PDB entry 7M8R | X-ray diffraction, 2.22 A resolution | chains A and B of the 8 polymer chains in the assembly

== Chain A ==
Protein: Methane monooxygenase component A alpha chain
From: Methylosinus trichosporium OB3b
UniProt: A0A2D2D5X0 (A0A2D2D5X0_METTR); residues 12-526 here = UniProt positions 12-526
Chain sequence (515 residues; row label = number of the first residue in the row):
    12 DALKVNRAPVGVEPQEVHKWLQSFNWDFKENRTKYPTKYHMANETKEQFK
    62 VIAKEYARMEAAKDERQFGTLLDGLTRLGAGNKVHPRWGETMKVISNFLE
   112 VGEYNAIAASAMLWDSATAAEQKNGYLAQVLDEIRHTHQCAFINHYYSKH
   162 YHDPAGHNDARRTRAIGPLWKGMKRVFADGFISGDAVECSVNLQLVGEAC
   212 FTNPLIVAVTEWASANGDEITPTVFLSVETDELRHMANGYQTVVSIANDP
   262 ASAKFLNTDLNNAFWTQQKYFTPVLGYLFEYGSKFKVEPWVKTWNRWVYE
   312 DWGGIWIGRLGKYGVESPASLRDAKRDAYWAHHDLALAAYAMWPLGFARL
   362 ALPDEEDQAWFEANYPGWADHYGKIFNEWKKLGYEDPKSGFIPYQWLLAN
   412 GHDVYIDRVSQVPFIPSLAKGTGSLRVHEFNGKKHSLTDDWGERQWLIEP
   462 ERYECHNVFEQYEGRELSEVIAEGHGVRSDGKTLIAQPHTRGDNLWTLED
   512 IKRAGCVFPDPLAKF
Metal / ion sites: Fe ion site 1: E114, E144, H147 (together with benzoic acid); Fe ion site 2: E144, E209, E243, H246 (together with benzoic acid)
Small-molecule neighbours: benzoic acid (BEZ): L110, G113, E114, A117, E144, H147, F188, F192, L204, G208, E209, T213, L216, E243, H246

== Chain B ==
Protein: Methane monooxygenase beta chain
From: Methylosinus trichosporium OB3b
UniProt: A0A2D2D5X7 (A0A2D2D5X7_METTR); numbering as in UniProt (aligned over 4-395)
Chain sequence (392 residues; each row starts with the number of its first residue):
     4 PQSSQVTKRGLTDPERAAIIAAAVPDHALDTQRKYHYFIQPRWKRLSEYE
    54 QLSCYAQPNPDWIAGGLDWGDWTQKFHGGRPSWGNESTELRTTDWYRHRD
   104 PARRWHHPYVKDKSEEARYTQRFLAAYSSEGSIRTIDPYWRDEILNKYFG
   154 ALLYSEYGLFNAHSSVGRDCLSDTIRQTAVFAALDKVDNAQMIQMERLFI
   204 AKLVPGFDASTDVPKKIWTTDPIYSGARATVQEIWQGVQDWNEILWAGHA
   254 VYDATFGQFARREFFQRLATVYGDTLTPFFTAQSQTYFQTTRGAIDDLFV
   304 YCLANDSEFGAHNRTFLNAWTEHYLASSVAALKDFVGLYAKVEKVAGATD
   354 RAGVSEALQRVFGDWKIDYADKIGFRVDVDQKVDAVLAGYKN

== Chain A / chain B interface ==
Pairs across the interface - 260 pairs, chain A then chain B:
  D12(A) - R137(B)
  A13(A) - R137(B)
  L14(A) - R137(B)  hydrogen bond (backbone-side chain)
  V16(A) - G134(B)
  V16(A) - R137(B)
  V16(A) - L206(B)
  R18(A) - S131(B)
  R18(A) - S132(B)
  R18(A) - G134(B)
  A19(A) - S131(B)  hydrogen bond (backbone-side chain)
  P20(A) - A128(B)
  P20(A) - S131(B)
  P20(A) - S132(B)
  V21(A) - L127(B)
  V21(A) - A128(B)  hydrogen bond (backbone-backbone)
  V21(A) - S131(B)  hydrogen bond (backbone-side chain)
  V21(A) - F202(B)
  G22(A) - Q124(B)
  G22(A) - K205(B)  hydrogen bond (backbone-side chain)
  V23(A) - Q124(B)  hydrogen bond (backbone-side chain)
  V23(A) - M198(B)  hydrophobic
  V23(A) - F202(B)  hydrophobic
  V23(A) - K205(B)
  E27(A) - L201(B)
  E27(A) - K205(B)  salt bridge
  V28(A) - Q194(B)
  V28(A) - L201(B)  hydrophobic
  W31(A) - Q197(B)
  W31(A) - L201(B)
  W31(A) - S213(B)
  W31(A) - T214(B)
  L32(A) - Q194(B)
  S34(A) - Y157(B)  hydrogen bond (backbone-side chain)
  S34(A) - T214(B)  hydrogen bond
  S34(A) - K218(B)  hydrogen bond (backbone-side chain)
  F35(A) - L156(B)  hydrophobic
  F35(A) - Y157(B)
  F35(A) - Y160(B)
  F35(A) - A193(B)  hydrophobic
  F35(A) - Q197(B)
  N36(A) - Y160(B)
  N36(A) - K218(B)  hydrogen bond (backbone-side chain)
  N36(A) - W238(B)
  W37(A) - Y157(B)
  W37(A) - G161(B)
  W37(A) - W221(B)
  W37(A) - T222(B)
  W37(A) - R231(B)
  W37(A) - Q235(B)  hydrogen bond
  W37(A) - W238(B)  hydrophobic
  F39(A) - Q235(B)
  F39(A) - W238(B)  hydrophobic
  F39(A) - Q239(B)
  E41(A) - Q239(B)
  N42(A) - W238(B)
  N42(A) - Q239(B)  hydrogen bond
  R43(A) - Q239(B)  hydrogen bond (backbone-side chain)
  K45(A) - S168(B)  hydrogen bond
  K45(A) - W238(B)  hydrogen bond (side chain-backbone)
  K45(A) - Q239(B)
  K45(A) - V241(B)  hydrogen bond (side chain-backbone)
  K45(A) - Q242(B)
  K45(A) - I247(B)
  Y46(A) - S168(B)  hydrogen bond (side chain-backbone)
  Y46(A) - R171(B)
  Y46(A) - D172(B)  hydrogen bond
  Y46(A) - Q242(B)
  I63(A) - Q194(B)
  A64(A) - K116(B)
  A64(A) - L187(B)  hydrophobic
  A64(A) - D191(B)
  A64(A) - Q194(B)  hydrogen bond (backbone-side chain)
  K65(A) - K116(B)
  K65(A) - E119(B)
  K65(A) - A120(B)
  K65(A) - D191(B)  salt bridge
  K65(A) - M195(B)  hydrogen bond
  K65(A) - Q286(B)  hydrogen bond
  K65(A) - Y290(B)  hydrogen bond
  Y67(A) - H109(B)  hydrogen bond
  Y67(A) - V113(B)  hydrophobic
  A68(A) - V113(B)
  A68(A) - K116(B)
  A68(A) - S117(B)
  R69(A) - S117(B)
  R69(A) - R121(B)
  A72(A) - V113(B)
  A72(A) - S117(B)
  D75(A) - H110(B)  salt bridge
  D75(A) - V113(B)
  E76(A) - H110(B)
  E76(A) - K114(B)  salt bridge
  F79(A) - W108(B)  hydrophobic
  F79(A) - H110(B)
  N93(A) - V27(B)
  K94(A) - L14(B)
  K94(A) - I23(B)
  V95(A) - I23(B)
  V95(A) - V27(B)
  H96(A) - I23(B)
  H96(A) - A26(B)
  P97(A) - A26(B)
  P97(A) - V27(B)
  E111(A) - Y38(B)
  V112(A) - P61(B)  hydrophobic
  Y115(A) - Q60(B)  hydrogen bond
  Y115(A) - W86(B)  hydrophobic
  Y115(A) - S175(B)
  Y115(A) - D176(B)  hydrogen bond (side chain-backbone)
  Y115(A) - R179(B)  hydrogen bond
  N116(A) - W86(B)
  I118(A) - R179(B)
  A119(A) - W86(B)  hydrophobic
  A119(A) - G170(B)
  A119(A) - R171(B)
  A122(A) - S167(B)
  A122(A) - G170(B)
  A122(A) - R171(B)
  M123(A) - R171(B)  hydrogen bond
  W125(A) - F163(B)
  W125(A) - N164(B)  hydrogen bond
  W125(A) - H166(B)
  W125(A) - S167(B)
  W125(A) - A186(B)  hydrophobic
  D126(A) - S167(B)  hydrogen bond
  D126(A) - S168(B)
  A131(A) - Y160(B)
  K134(A) - Y160(B)
  K134(A) - N164(B)
  N135(A) - Q194(B)  hydrogen bond
  L138(A) - F163(B)  hydrophobic
  L138(A) - L187(B)  hydrophobic
  L138(A) - V190(B)  hydrophobic
  V141(A) - V183(B)  hydrophobic
  L142(A) - H109(B)  hydrogen bond (backbone-side chain)
  L142(A) - V183(B)  hydrophobic
  L142(A) - F184(B)  hydrophobic
  I145(A) - V183(B)  hydrophobic
  R146(A) - H109(B)
  H149(A) - L55(B)
  H149(A) - S56(B)
  H149(A) - W108(B)
  H149(A) - H109(B)  hydrogen bond (side chain-backbone)
  H149(A) - Q180(B)  hydrogen bond
  A152(A) - Y38(B)
  A152(A) - L55(B)  hydrophobic
  F153(A) - E51(B)
  F153(A) - L55(B)
  N155(A) - Y38(B)
  H156(A) - Y38(B)
  H156(A) - E51(B)  salt bridge
  H156(A) - Q54(B)
  S159(A) - R36(B)  hydrogen bond (backbone-side chain)
  S159(A) - Y38(B)
  K160(A) - R36(B)  hydrogen bond (backbone-side chain)
  H161(A) - R36(B)
  Y162(A) - R36(B)  hydrogen bond (backbone-side chain)
  H163(A) - V27(B)
  H163(A) - P28(B)
  H163(A) - A31(B)
  H163(A) - L32(B)  hydrogen bond (backbone-backbone)
  D164(A) - L32(B)
  P165(A) - D33(B)
  P165(A) - Q35(B)
  P165(A) - R36(B)
  A166(A) - D33(B)
  H168(A) - Y38(B)
  N169(A) - Q35(B)  hydrogen bond (side chain-backbone)
  N169(A) - K37(B)
  N169(A) - Y38(B)
  N169(A) - H39(B)  hydrogen bond (backbone-backbone)
  N169(A) - Y40(B)
  D170(A) - H39(B)
  D170(A) - Y40(B)  hydrogen bond
  D170(A) - F41(B)
  A171(A) - H39(B)
  R172(A) - Y38(B)
  R172(A) - H39(B)  hydrogen bond (backbone-side chain)
  R172(A) - Q54(B)  hydrogen bond (side chain-backbone)
  R172(A) - L55(B)  hydrogen bond (side chain-backbone)
  R172(A) - S56(B)
  R172(A) - C57(B)  hydrogen bond (side chain-backbone)
  R172(A) - Y58(B)
  R172(A) - A59(B)
  R173(A) - Y40(B)  hydrogen bond
  R173(A) - F41(B)
  R175(A) - Y58(B)
  R175(A) - A59(B)
  R175(A) - P61(B)
  A176(A) - D71(B)
  A176(A) - W72(B)  hydrogen bond (backbone-side chain)
  W181(A) - P61(B)  hydrophobic
  W181(A) - D71(B)  hydrogen bond
  K182(A) - W72(B)  hydrogen bond (side chain-backbone)
  K182(A) - T76(B)
  K185(A) - D71(B)  salt bridge
  K185(A) - T76(B)
  R186(A) - T76(B)
  R186(A) - Q77(B)  hydrogen bond
  D190(A) - W75(B)
  D190(A) - T76(B)  hydrogen bond
  D190(A) - Q77(B)
  D190(A) - S85(B)  hydrogen bond
  G191(A) - Q77(B)
  I193(A) - F79(B)
  I193(A) - S85(B)
  I193(A) - W86(B)  hydrophobic
  I193(A) - R171(B)  hydrogen bond (backbone-side chain)
  S194(A) - Q77(B)  hydrogen bond (side chain-backbone)
  S194(A) - K78(B)
  S194(A) - F79(B)
  S194(A) - S85(B)  hydrogen bond
  G195(A) - F79(B)
  E222(A) - T10(B)  hydrogen bond
  S225(A) - R12(B)
  S225(A) - G13(B)  hydrogen bond (backbone-backbone)
  A226(A) - T10(B)
  A226(A) - K11(B)
  A226(A) - G13(B)
  A226(A) - R19(B)
  N227(A) - I23(B)
  G228(A) - G13(B)
  G228(A) - L14(B)
  E230(A) - R12(B)  salt bridge
  E230(A) - L14(B)
  F296(A) - R19(B)
  F296(A) - I22(B)  hydrophobic
  V298(A) - T10(B)
  R360(A) - L32(B)
  V420(A) - T76(B)
  Q422(A) - T76(B)
  E460(A) - H80(B)
  E462(A) - K78(B)
  E462(A) - H80(B)
  E462(A) - G81(B)  hydrogen bond (side chain-backbone)
  E462(A) - G82(B)
  R463(A) - T76(B)
  R463(A) - Q77(B)
  R463(A) - K78(B)  hydrogen bond (side chain-backbone)
  R463(A) - F79(B)
  R463(A) - H80(B)  hydrogen bond
  Y464(A) - T76(B)
  Y464(A) - Q77(B)  hydrogen bond
  E465(A) - D74(B)
  E465(A) - K78(B)  salt bridge
  C466(A) - D74(B)
  C466(A) - W75(B)
  C466(A) - T76(B)
  H467(A) - G73(B)
  H467(A) - D74(B)  hydrogen bond (side chain-backbone)
  N468(A) - W72(B)
  Q472(A) - W72(B)
  Y473(A) - W72(B)
  R489(A) - L32(B)  hydrogen bond (side chain-backbone)
  R489(A) - D33(B)
  S490(A) - D33(B)  hydrogen bond
  S490(A) - T34(B)
  G503(A) - P28(B)
  G503(A) - H30(B)  hydrogen bond (backbone-side chain)
  G503(A) - L32(B)
Also at the interface, not in a pair above, chain A (121 interface residues in all): K15, N17, P47, E71, A91, T148, Y158, V469, T501, R502
Also at the interface, not in a pair above, chain B (117 interface residues in all): Q8, L70, R83, P84, Y112, E133, I136, A212, V234

== In short ==
The interface between chain A and chain B involves 121 residues on one side and 117 on the other, with 64
hydrogen bonds and 8 salt bridges. Polar contacts include E27(A)-K205(B), K65(A)-D191(B) and D75(A)-H110(B).
Ligands of chain A: benzoic acid.
Chain A is Methane monooxygenase component A alpha chain and chain B is Methane monooxygenase beta chain, both
from Methylosinus trichosporium OB3b; the structure, Complex structure of Methane monooxygenase hydroxylase
and regulatory subunit with fluorosubstituted tryptophans, was determined by X-ray diffraction, deposited
together with 7M8Q.
